8PBD - chains E and T of the 21 polymer chains in the assembly; structure by electron microscopy, 2.83 A resolution.

[Chain E]
Protein: DNA repair protein RAD51 homolog 1
From: Homo sapiens
Reference sequence: Q06609 (RAD51_HUMAN); residues 1-339 here = UniProt positions 1-339
Chain sequence (339 residues; each row starts with the number of its first residue):
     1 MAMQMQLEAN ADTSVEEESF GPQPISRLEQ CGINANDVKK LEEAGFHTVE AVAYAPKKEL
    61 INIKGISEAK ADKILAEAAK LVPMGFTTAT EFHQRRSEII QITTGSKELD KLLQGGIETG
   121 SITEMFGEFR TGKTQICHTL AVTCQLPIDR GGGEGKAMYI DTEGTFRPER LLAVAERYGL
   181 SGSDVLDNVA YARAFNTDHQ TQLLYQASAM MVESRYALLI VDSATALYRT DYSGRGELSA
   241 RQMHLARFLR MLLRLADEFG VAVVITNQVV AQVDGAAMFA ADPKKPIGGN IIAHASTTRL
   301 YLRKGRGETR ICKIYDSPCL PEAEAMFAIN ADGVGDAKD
Disordered / not traced: 1-20, 275-282
Metal / ion sites: Ca2+ site 1: Thr134, Glu163 (together with ATP); Ca2+ site 2: Ala293, Ser296 (together with ATP)
Small-molecule neighbours:
  - ATP (adenosine-5'-triphosphate), molecule 1: Glu128, Phe129, Arg130, Thr131, Gly132, Lys133, Thr134, Gln135, Glu163, Arg170, Arg310, Ile329, Asn330, Ala331
  - ATP, molecule 2: Ala293, His294, Ser296, Ile314, Tyr315, Asp316, Ser317, Pro318, Cys319, Leu320, Pro321, Glu322
Reported in the primary citation:
  - mutagenesis - D184A, D184A/D187A: decreased binding to Breast cancer type 2 susceptibility protein
  - mutagenesis - D184A, D184A/D187A: decreased binding to BRC4

[Chain T]
Molecule: DNA strand 1
Sequence (27 nucleotides; each row starts with the number of its first residue):
     1 GGAGGAGGAG GAGGAGGAGG AGGAGGA

[Interface between chain E and chain T]
Contacting residue pairs (23; chain E residue first):
  Arg229(E) - DA15(T)  salt bridge to the phosphate
  Arg235(E) - DG13(T)  base contact
  Leu238(E) - DA12(T)  base contact
  Leu238(E) - DG13(T)  sugar contact
  Ser239(E) - DA12(T)  base contact
  Arg241(E) - DG13(T)  phosphate contact
  Arg241(E) - DG14(T)  salt bridge to the phosphate
  Gln242(E) - DA12(T)  phosphate contact
  Gln242(E) - DG13(T)  hydrogen bond to the phosphate
  Val270(E) - DA15(T)  base contact
  Val270(E) - DG16(T)  phosphate contact
  Ala271(E) - DA15(T)  base contact
  Ala271(E) - DG16(T)  hydrogen bond to the phosphate
  Val273(E) - DA15(T)  base contact
  Val273(E) - DG16(T)  base contact
  Asp274(E) - DA15(T)  base contact
  Ile287(E) - DG14(T)  phosphate contact
  Gly288(E) - DG13(T)  phosphate contact
  Gly288(E) - DG14(T)  hydrogen bond to the phosphate
  Gly289(E) - DG13(T)  phosphate contact
  Gly289(E) - DG14(T)  hydrogen bond to the phosphate
  Asn290(E) - DG13(T)  hydrogen bond to the phosphate
  Ile291(E) - DG13(T)  hydrogen bond to the phosphate
Other interface residues (no listed pair), chain E (17 interface residues in all): Met243, Gln272
Other interface residues (no listed pair), chain T (6 interface residues in all): DG11

[Overview]
17 residues of chain E face 6 of chain T across their interface, with 6 hydrogen bonds and 2 salt bridges.
Among the polar pairs are Gln242(E)-DG13(T), Ala271(E)-DG16(T) and Gly288(E)-DG14(T). From the paper: D184A
and D184A/D187A of chain E reduce binding to Breast cancer type 2 susceptibility protein; D184A and
D184A/D187A of chain E reduce binding to BRC4.
Here chain E is DNA repair protein RAD51 homolog 1 (Homo sapiens) and chain T is DNA strand 1. Entry 8PBD
(RAD51 filament on dsDNA bound by the BRCA2 c-terminus) was determined by electron microscopy, deposited
together with 8PBC.
